9ISK - chains E and K of the 14 polymer chains in the assembly; structure by electron microscopy, 2.73 A resolution.

# Chain E
Molecule: Cell division protein FtsZ
Source organism: Klebsiella pneumoniae subsp. pneumoniae MGH 78578
UniProtKB: A6T4N8 (A6T4N8_KLEP7); residue numbers follow UniProt; this construct covers 1-383
Amino-acid sequence (383 residues; row label = number of the first residue in the row):
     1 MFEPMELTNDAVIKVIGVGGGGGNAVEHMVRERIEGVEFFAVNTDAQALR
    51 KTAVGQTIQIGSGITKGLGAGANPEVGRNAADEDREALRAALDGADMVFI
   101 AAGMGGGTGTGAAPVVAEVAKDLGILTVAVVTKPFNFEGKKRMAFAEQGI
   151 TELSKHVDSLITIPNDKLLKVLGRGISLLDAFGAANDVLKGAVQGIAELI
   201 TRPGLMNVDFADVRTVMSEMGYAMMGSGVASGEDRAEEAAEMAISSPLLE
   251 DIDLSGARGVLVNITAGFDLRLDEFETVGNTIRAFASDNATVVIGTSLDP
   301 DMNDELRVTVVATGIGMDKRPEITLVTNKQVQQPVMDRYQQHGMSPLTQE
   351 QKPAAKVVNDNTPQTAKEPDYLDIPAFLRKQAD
Unresolved in the structure: 317-383
Metal / ion sites: K+: Leu199, Arg202, Asn207, Val208
Ligand contacts: phosphomethylphosphonic acid guanylate ester (G2P): Val18, Gly19, Gly20, Gly21, Asn24, Thr44, Gly69, Ala70, Gly71, Ala72, Gly103, Met104, Gly105, Gly106, Gly107, Thr108, Gly109, Thr132, Lys133, Pro134, Phe135, Glu138, Arg142, Asn165, Phe182, Ala185

# Chain K
Molecule: Cell division protein ZapA
Source organism: Klebsiella pneumoniae 342
UniProtKB: B5XUC8 (ZAPA_KLEP3); residues 1-109 here = UniProt positions 1-109
Amino-acid sequence (109 residues; numbered 1 to 109; the number before each row is that of its first residue):
     1 MSAQPVDLQIFGRSLRVNCPPEQRDALNQAAEDLNQRLQDLKERTRVTNT
    51 EQLVFIAALNISYELTQEKAKTRDYASSMEQRIRMLQQTIEQALLEQGRI
   101 SERPGSKFE
Unresolved in the structure: 1-2, 91-109
Reported in the primary citation:
  - mutagenesis - I83E: decreased binding to Cell division protein FtsZ (chain E)

# Interface between chain E and chain K
Residue-residue contacts (10; chain E residue first):
  Arg33(E) with Gly12(K), hydrogen bond (side chain-backbone)
  Leu49(E) with Arg16(K), hydrogen bond (backbone-side chain)
  Arg50(E) with Arg16(K)
  Thr52(E) with Arg16(K), hydrogen bond (backbone-side chain)
  Ala53(E) with Ser14(K), hydrogen bond (backbone-side chain)
  Val54(E) with Asp7(K); Arg16(K), hydrogen bond (backbone-side chain)
  Gly55(E) with Asp7(K); Arg16(K)
  Thr57(E) with Arg16(K)
From the paper, about this interface:
  - pairs named by the authors: Val54(E)-Arg16(K)
  - hot spots on chain E (mutagenesis) - F2A: abolished binding to Cell division protein ZapA (chain K)

# Summary
8 residues of chain E face 4 of chain K across their interface; the contacts include 5 hydrogen bonds. Polar
pairs include Arg33(E)-Gly12(K), Leu49(E)-Arg16(K) and Thr52(E)-Arg16(K). The paper describes a contact
between Val54(E) and Arg16(K). The paper reports that I83E of chain K reduces binding to Cell division protein
FtsZ (chain E); F2A of chain E abolishes binding to Cell division protein ZapA (chain K).
Chain E is Cell division protein FtsZ (Klebsiella pneumoniae subsp. pneumoniae MGH 78578) and chain K is Cell
division protein ZapA (Klebsiella pneumoniae 342); the structure, Cryo-EM structure of KpFtsZ-ZapA complex,
was determined by electron microscopy, deposited together with 9ISJ.
